1LR5 - chains A and D; structure by X-ray diffraction, 1.90 A resolution.

== Chain A (and D) ==
Name: Auxin binding protein 1
From: Zea mays
Notes: chain D of this document is another copy of the same molecule, construct and numbering; everything in this record applies to it too
Reference sequence: P13689 (ABP1_MAIZE); residues 1-163 here correspond to UniProt positions 39-201 (UniProt number = residue number + 38)
Amino-acid sequence (163 residues; row label = number of the first residue in the row):
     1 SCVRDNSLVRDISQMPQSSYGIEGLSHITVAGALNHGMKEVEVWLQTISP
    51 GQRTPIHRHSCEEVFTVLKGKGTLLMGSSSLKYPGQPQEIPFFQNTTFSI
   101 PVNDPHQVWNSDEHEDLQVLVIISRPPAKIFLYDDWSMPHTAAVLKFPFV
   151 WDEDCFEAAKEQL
Unresolved in the structure: 161-163
Cystine bridges: Cys2-Cys155
Covalent attachments: glycan linked to Asn95
Construct notes: engineered mutation Glu161 (Asp199 in P13689), Gln162 (Glu200 in P13689)
Bound ions: Zn2+: His57, His59, Glu63, His106
Swiss-Prot annotation at these positions:
  - motif: Lys160, Leu163 (Prevents secretion from ER)
  - binding site (Zn(2+)): His57, His59, Glu63, His106
  - glycosylation: Asn95 (N-linked (GlcNAc...) asparagine)
What the authors report for this chain:
  - post-translational modification sites: Asn95
  - binding site for N-acetylglucosamine: Asn95
  - self-association interface (contacts with another copy of this molecule): Arg125
  - Zn2+ coordination: His57, His59, Glu63, His106
  - specificity-determining residues: Ile22, Phe149 (by similarity / conservation)

== Chain A / chain D interface ==
Contacting residue pairs (62; chain A residue first):
  Leu8(A) with Leu74(D), hydrophobic; Met76(D), hydrophobic; Ile90(D), hydrophobic; Thr97(D); Phe98(D); Ser99(D)
  Val9(A) with Ile90(D), hydrophobic; Pro91(D); Phe92(D), hydrophobic; Thr96(D); Thr97(D)
  Arg10(A) with Thr96(D); Thr97(D), hydrogen bond (backbone-backbone)
  Asp11(A) with Phe93(D); Asn95(D); Thr96(D)
  Ile12(A) with Asn95(D), hydrogen bond (backbone-backbone)
  Val30(A) with Thr97(D)
  Met38(A) with Glu62(D); Val64(D), hydrophobic; Ser99(D), hydrogen bond
  Lys39(A) with Glu62(D), hydrogen bond (backbone-side chain)
  Glu40(A) with Glu62(D), hydrogen bond (backbone-side chain); Val102(D); Ser124(D), hydrogen bond; Arg125(D), salt bridge
  Val41(A) with Val41(D), hydrophobic; Glu62(D), hydrogen bond (backbone-side chain); Ser124(D)
  Val43(A) with Val64(D), hydrophobic; Ile122(D), hydrophobic
  Glu62(A) with Met38(D); Lys39(D), hydrogen bond (side chain-backbone); Glu40(D), hydrogen bond (side chain-backbone); Val41(D), hydrogen bond (side chain-backbone)
  Val64(A) with Ala31(D), hydrophobic; Met38(D), hydrophobic; Val41(D), hydrophobic
  Leu74(A) with Leu8(D), hydrophobic
  Met76(A) with Leu8(D), hydrophobic
  Ile90(A) with Leu8(D), hydrophobic; Val9(D), hydrophobic
  Pro91(A) with Val9(D)
  Phe92(A) with Val9(D), hydrophobic
  Phe93(A) with Asp11(D)
  Asn95(A) with Asp11(D); Ile12(D), hydrogen bond (backbone-backbone)
  Thr96(A) with Val9(D); Arg10(D)
  Thr97(A) with Leu8(D); Val9(D); Arg10(D), hydrogen bond (backbone-backbone); Val30(D)
  Phe98(A) with Leu8(D)
  Ser99(A) with Leu8(D); Met38(D), hydrogen bond
  Leu120(A) with Leu120(D), hydrophobic
  Ile122(A) with Val43(D), hydrophobic; Ile122(D), hydrophobic
  Ser124(A) with Glu40(D), hydrogen bond; Val41(D)
  Arg125(A) with Glu40(D), salt bridge
Other interface residues (no listed pair), chain A (34 interface residues in all): Ser13, Met15, Ala31, Thr66, Val102, Ile123
Other interface residues (no listed pair), chain D (33 interface residues in all): Ser13, Thr66, Ile123

== Overview ==
34 residues of chain A and 33 residues of chain D are in contact, with 14 hydrogen bonds and 2 salt bridges.
Among the polar pairs are Glu40(A)-Arg125(D), Met38(A)-Ser99(D) and Lys39(A)-Glu62(D). From the paper: a
binding site for N-acetylglucosamine at Asn95(A); Zn2+ coordination by His57(A), His59(A) and Glu63(A) among
others.
Both chains are Auxin binding protein 1 (Zea mays). Entry 1LR5 (Crystal structure of auxin binding protein)
was determined by X-ray diffraction (same publication as 1LRH).
